PDB entry 3WNF | X-ray diffraction, 1.45 A resolution | chains A and D of the 4 polymer chains in the assembly

Chain A:
Molecule: Gag-Pol polyprotein
Organism: Human immunodeficiency virus type 1
Notes: fragment: Catalytic core domain
UniProtKB: P12497 (POL_HV1N5); residues 56-212 here correspond to UniProt positions 1203-1359 (UniProt number = residue number + 1147)
Chain sequence (157 residues; numbered 56 to 212; the number before each row is that of its first residue):
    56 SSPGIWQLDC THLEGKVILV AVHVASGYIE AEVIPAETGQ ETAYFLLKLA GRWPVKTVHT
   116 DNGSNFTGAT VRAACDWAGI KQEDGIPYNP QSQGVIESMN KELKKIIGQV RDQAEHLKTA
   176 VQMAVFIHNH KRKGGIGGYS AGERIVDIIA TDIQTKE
Disordered / not traced: 56, 138-151, 188-193, 210-212
Differences from the reference sequence: engineered mutation Ser-56 (Cys1203 in P12497), Gly-123 (Ser1270 in P12497), Ala-124 (Thr1271 in P12497), Arg-127 (Lys1274 in P12497), Asp-131 (Trp1278 in P12497), Asp-139 (Phe1286 in P12497), His-185 (Phe1332 in P12497)
Metal / ion sites: Cd2+ site 1: Cys-65, Glu-92, Asp-116; Cd2+ site 2: Cys-65, His-67, Glu-92
Swiss-Prot annotation at these positions:
  - binding site (Mg(2+)): Asp-64, Asp-116, Glu-152

Chain D:
Molecule: CKIDNC peptide
Chain sequence (8 residues; each row starts with the number of its first residue):
     1 XCKIDNCX
Disulfides: Cys-2/Cys-7
Modified residues: ACE (acetyl group) at position 1; NH2 (amino group) at position 8

How chain A and chain D interact:
Pairs across the interface (12):
  Gln-95(A) / Asp-5(D)
  Gln-95(A) / Asn-6(D)
  Ala-124(A) / Cys-7(D)  hydrophobic
  Ala-124(A) / NH2_8(D)
  Thr-125(A) / Ile-4(D)
  Thr-125(A) / Asp-5(D)
  Thr-125(A) / Asn-6(D)
  Thr-125(A) / Cys-7(D)  hydrogen bond (side chain-backbone)
  Thr-125(A) / NH2_8(D)
  Ala-128(A) / Cys-2(D)  hydrophobic
  Ala-128(A) / Ile-4(D)
  Trp-132(A) / Ile-4(D)  hydrophobic
Also at the interface, not in a pair above, chain A (8 interface residues in all): Ala-98, Leu-102, Ala-129
Also at the interface, not in a pair above, chain D (7 interface residues in all): Lys-3

Summary:
The interface between chain A and chain D involves 8 residues on one side and 7 on the other; the contacts
include 1 hydrogen bond. Its one hydrogen-bonded contact is Thr-125(A)/Cys-7(D). UniProt lists 3 Mg2+-binding
residues on chain A.
Chain A is Gag-Pol polyprotein (Human immunodeficiency virus type 1) and chain D is CKIDNC peptide; the
structure, Cyclic hexapeptide CKIDNC in complex with HIV-1 integrase, was determined by X-ray diffraction.
